PDB entry 8XAQ | X-ray diffraction, 1.40 A resolution | chains A and B

== Chain A (and B) ==
Name: DNA/RNA-binding protein Alba
Organism: Sulfolobus acidocaldarius DSM 639
Notes: chain B of this document is another copy of the same molecule, construct and numbering; everything in this record applies to it too
UniProt: Q4J973 (ALBA_SULAC); residues 1-97 here = UniProt positions 1-97
Amino-acid sequence (97 residues; each row starts with the number of its first residue):
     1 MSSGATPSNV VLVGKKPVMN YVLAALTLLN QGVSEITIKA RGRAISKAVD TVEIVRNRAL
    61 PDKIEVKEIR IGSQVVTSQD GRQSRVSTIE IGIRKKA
Disordered / not traced: 1-3, 61, 96-97
Construct notes: engineered mutation A59 (Phe in Q4J973)
UniProt features mapped onto this chain:
  - modified residue: K15 (N6-acetyllysine)
What the authors report for this chain:
  - self-association interface (contacts with another copy of this molecule): S46, D50, E53, N57, S73, R85, S87
  - mutagenesis - R58A: decreased binding to DNA

== How chain A and chain B interact ==
Pairs across the interface - 35 pairs, chain A then chain B:
  G42(A) with S46(B), hydrogen bond (backbone-side chain)
  R43(A) with S46(B), hydrogen bond (backbone-side chain)
  I45(A) with S46(B); V49(B), hydrophobic
  S46(A) with G42(B); R43(B); I45(B); S46(B), hydrogen bond (backbone-side chain)
  V49(A) with I45(B), hydrophobic; I71(B), hydrophobic; S87(B)
  D50(A) with R43(B), salt bridge; R85(B), salt bridge; S87(B), hydrogen bond
  V52(A) with I71(B), hydrophobic
  E53(A) with G72(B); S73(B), hydrogen bond; R85(B); S87(B)
  I54(A) with R85(B)
  N57(A) with R85(B)
  V66(A) with I71(B), hydrophobic
  I69(A) with I69(B); I71(B), hydrophobic
  I71(A) with V49(B), hydrophobic; V52(B), hydrophobic; I69(B)
  G72(A) with E53(B)
  S73(A) with E53(B), hydrogen bond
  R85(A) with D50(B), salt bridge; E53(B); I54(B)
  S87(A) with V49(B); D50(B), hydrogen bond; E53(B)
Interface residues without a listed pair, chain A (22 interface residues in all): A44, R70, T88, I89, I91
Interface residues without a listed pair, chain B (21 interface residues in all): N57, V66, R70, T88, I89, I91

== In short ==
Chain A and chain B form an interface of 22 and 21 residues respectively; the contacts include 7 hydrogen
bonds and 3 salt bridges. Polar pairs include D50(A)-R43(B), D50(A)-R85(B) and G42(A)-S46(B). The paper
reports that R58A of chain A reduces binding to DNA; a self-association interface involving S46(A), D50(A) and
E53(A) among others.
Both chains are DNA/RNA-binding protein Alba (Sulfolobus acidocaldarius DSM 639). Entry 8XAQ (The thermostable
and acid-tolerant DNA-binding protein) was determined by X-ray diffraction, deposited together with 8XAO and
8XAP.
